Entry 5GAI (electron microscopy, 10.50 A resolution (very low resolution: no residue pairs are listed; an interface is given only as per-side residue counts)); this record covers chains Y and Z of the 27 polymer chains in the assembly.

[Chain Y (and Z)]
Molecule: Tail fiber protein
From: Enterobacteria phage P22
Notes: EC 3.2.1.-; chain Z of this document is another copy of the same molecule, construct and numbering; everything in this record applies to it too
Reference sequence: P12528 (FIBER_BPP22); numbering as in UniProt (aligned over 6-667)
Amino-acid sequence (662 residues; numbered 6 to 667; the number before each row is that of its first residue):
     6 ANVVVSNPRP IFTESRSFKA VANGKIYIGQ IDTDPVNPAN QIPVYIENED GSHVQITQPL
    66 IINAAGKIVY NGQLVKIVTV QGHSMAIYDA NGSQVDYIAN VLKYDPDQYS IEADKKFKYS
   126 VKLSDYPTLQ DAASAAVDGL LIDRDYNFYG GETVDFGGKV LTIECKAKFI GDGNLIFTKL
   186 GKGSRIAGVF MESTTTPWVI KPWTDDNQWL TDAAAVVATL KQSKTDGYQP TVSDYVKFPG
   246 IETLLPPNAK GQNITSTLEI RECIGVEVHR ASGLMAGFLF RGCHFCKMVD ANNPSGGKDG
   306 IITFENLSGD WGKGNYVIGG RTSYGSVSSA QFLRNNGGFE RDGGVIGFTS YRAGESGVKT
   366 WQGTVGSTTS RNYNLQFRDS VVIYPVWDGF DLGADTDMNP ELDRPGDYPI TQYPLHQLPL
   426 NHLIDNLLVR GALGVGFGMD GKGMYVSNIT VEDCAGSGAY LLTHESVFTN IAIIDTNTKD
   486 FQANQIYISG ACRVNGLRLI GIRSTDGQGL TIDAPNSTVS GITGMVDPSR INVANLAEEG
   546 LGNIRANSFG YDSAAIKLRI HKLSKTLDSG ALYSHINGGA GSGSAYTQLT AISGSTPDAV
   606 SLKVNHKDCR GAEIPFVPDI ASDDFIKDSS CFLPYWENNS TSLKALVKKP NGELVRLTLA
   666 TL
Curated features (UniProtKB/Swiss-Prot):
  - active site: Glu-360, Asp-393, Asp-396
  - mutagenesis: Glu-360 (E360Q: Complete loss of hydrolysis of O-antigen oligosaccharides), Asp-393 (D393N: Complete loss of hydrolysis of O-antigen oligosaccharides), Asp-396 (D396N: Complete loss of hydrolysis of O-antigen oligosaccharides)

[How chain Y and chain Z interact]
At this resolution (10 A) residue pairs are not listed: 168 residues of chain Y and 161 of chain Z lie at the interface.

[Overview]
168 residues of chain Y and 161 residues of chain Z are in contact. From UniProt: 3 active-site residues and 3
mutagenesis sites on chain Y.
Chain Y and chain Z are both Tail fiber protein (Enterobacteria phage P22); the structure, Probabilistic
Structural Models of Mature P22 Bacteriophage Portal, Hub, and Tailspike proteins, was determined by electron
microscopy.
